2M5B - chains A and B; structure by solution NMR.

# Chain A
Molecule: Bcl-2 homologous antagonist/killer
From: Homo sapiens
Reference sequence: Q16611 (BAK_HUMAN); numbering as in UniProt (aligned over 18-186)
Sequence (169 residues; row label = number of the first residue in the row):
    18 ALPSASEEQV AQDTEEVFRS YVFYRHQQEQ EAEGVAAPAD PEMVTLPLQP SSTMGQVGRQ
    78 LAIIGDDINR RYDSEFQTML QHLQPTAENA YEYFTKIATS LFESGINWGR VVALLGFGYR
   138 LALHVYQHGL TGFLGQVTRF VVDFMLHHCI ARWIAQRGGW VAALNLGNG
Swiss-Prot annotation at these positions:
  - motif: V74 to R88 (BH3), S117 to Y136 (BH1), R169 to G184 (BH2)
  - binding site (Zn(2+)): D160, H164
What the authors report for this chain:
  - conformationally variable residues (side-chain flip): Y89
  - mutagenesis - G126A: abolished signaling
  - mutagenesis - G126A: increased expression
  - mutagenesis - I81A, G126A: unchanged binding to human_BID_BH3_SAHB (chain B)
  - mutagenesis - I81A: decreased signaling

# Chain B
Molecule: human_BID_BH3_SAHB
Sequence (23 residues; each row starts with the number of its first residue):
    80 EDIIRNIARH LALVGDLLDR SIX
Modified positions: L92, L96 (2-methyl-l-norleucine; MK8); L97 (norleucine; NLE); NH2 (amino group) at position 102
Covalent attachments: covalent link L92-L96

# Interface between chain A and chain B
Residue-residue contacts (33; chain A residue first):
  I81(A) with I101(B)
  G82(A) with L97(B)
  I85(A) with L96(B); L97(B)
  Y89(A) with L92(B); L96(B)
  E92(A) with H89(B)
  F93(A) with L90(B); V93(B)
  M96(A) with I82(B); I86(B); H89(B); L90(B)
  L97(A) with I86(B)
  L100(A) with I82(B)
  K113(A) with I83(B); I86(B)
  I114(A) with I86(B); L90(B)
  S117(A) with A87(B)
  L118(A) with L90(B); G94(B)
  N124(A) with D98(B)
  W125(A) with D98(B)
  G126(A) with V93(B); G94(B); L97(B); D98(B)
  R127(A) with G94(B)
  V129(A) with L97(B)
  A130(A) with V93(B)
  L183(A) with I101(B)
  G184(A) with I101(B)
Other interface residues (no listed pair), chain A (23 interface residues in all): N86, H99
Other interface residues (no listed pair), chain B (15 interface residues in all): N85, D95
The authors on this interface:
  - residue pairs: I81(A)-I101(B), N124(A)-D98(B), R127(A)-D95(B)
  - interface residues, chain B: E80(B), I86(B), L90(B), V93(B), D95(B), I101(B)

# In short
23 residues of chain A and 15 residues of chain B are in contact. The paper describes contacts between I81(A)
and I101(B), N124(A) and D98(B) and R127(A) and D95(B). From UniProt: Zn2+-binding residues D160(A) and
H164(A) on chain A. The paper reports that G126A of chain A abolishes signaling; interface residues E80(B),
I86(B) and L90(B) among others.
Here chain A is Bcl-2 homologous antagonist/killer (Homo sapiens) and chain B is human_BID_BH3_SAHB. Entry
2M5B (The NMR structure of the BID-BAK complex) was determined by solution NMR.
